PDB entry 8GCD | electron microscopy, 2.97 A resolution | chains A and B

== Chain A ==
Protein: Integrin alpha-IIb
From: Homo sapiens
UniProt: P08514 (ITA2B_HUMAN); residues -30 to 1008 here correspond to UniProt positions 1-1039 (UniProt number = residue number + 31)
Amino-acid sequence (1039 residues; each row starts with the number of its first residue; numbers below 1 keep their minus sign (Met-30 is residue -30)):
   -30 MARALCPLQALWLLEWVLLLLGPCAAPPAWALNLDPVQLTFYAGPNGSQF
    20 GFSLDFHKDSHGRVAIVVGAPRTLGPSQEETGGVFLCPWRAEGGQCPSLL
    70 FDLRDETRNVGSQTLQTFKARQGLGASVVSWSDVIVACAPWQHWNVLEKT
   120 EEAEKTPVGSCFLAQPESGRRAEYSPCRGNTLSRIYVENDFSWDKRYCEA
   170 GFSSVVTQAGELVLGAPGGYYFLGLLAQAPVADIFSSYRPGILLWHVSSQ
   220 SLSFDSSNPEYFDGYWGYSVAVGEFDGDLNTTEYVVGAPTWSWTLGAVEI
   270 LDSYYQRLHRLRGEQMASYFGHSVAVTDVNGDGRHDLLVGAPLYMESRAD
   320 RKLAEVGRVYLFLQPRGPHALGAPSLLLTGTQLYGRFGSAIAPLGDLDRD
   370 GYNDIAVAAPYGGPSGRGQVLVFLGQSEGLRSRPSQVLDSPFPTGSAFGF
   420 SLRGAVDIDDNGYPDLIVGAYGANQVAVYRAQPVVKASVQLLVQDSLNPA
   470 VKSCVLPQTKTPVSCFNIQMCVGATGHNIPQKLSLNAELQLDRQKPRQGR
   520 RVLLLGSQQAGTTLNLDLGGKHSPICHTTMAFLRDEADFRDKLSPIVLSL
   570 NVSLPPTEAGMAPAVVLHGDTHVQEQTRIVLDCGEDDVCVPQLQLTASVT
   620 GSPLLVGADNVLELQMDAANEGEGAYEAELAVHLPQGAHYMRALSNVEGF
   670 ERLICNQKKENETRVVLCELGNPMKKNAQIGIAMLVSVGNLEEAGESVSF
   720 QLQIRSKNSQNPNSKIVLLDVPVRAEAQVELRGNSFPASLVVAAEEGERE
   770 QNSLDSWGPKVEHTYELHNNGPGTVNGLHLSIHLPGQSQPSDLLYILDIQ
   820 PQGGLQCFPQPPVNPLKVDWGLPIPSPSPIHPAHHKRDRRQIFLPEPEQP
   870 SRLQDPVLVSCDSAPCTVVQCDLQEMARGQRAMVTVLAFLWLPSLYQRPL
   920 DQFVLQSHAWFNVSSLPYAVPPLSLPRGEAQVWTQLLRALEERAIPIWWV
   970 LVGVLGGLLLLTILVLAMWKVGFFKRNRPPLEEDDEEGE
Unresolved in the structure: -30 to 0, 764-774, 839-873, 986-1008
Disulfides: Cys56-Cys65, Cys107-Cys130, Cys146-Cys167, Cys473-Cys484, Cys490-Cys545, Cys602-Cys608, Cys674-Cys687, Cys826-Cys890, Cys880-Cys885
Covalent attachments: N-acetylglucosamine (NAG) linked to Asn15, Asn249, Asn570
Bound ions: Ca2+ site 1: Glu243, Asp245, Asp247, Thr250, Glu252; Ca2+ site 2: Asp297, Asn299, Asp301, Arg303, Asp305; Ca2+ site 3: Asp365, Asp367, Asp369, Tyr371, Asp373; Ca2+ site 4: Asp426, Asp428, Asn430, Tyr432, Asp434; Ca2+ site 5: Cys602, Asp605, Glu642
Swiss-Prot annotation at these positions:
  - motif: Gly991 to Arg995 (GFFKR motif)
  - binding site (Ca(2+)): Glu243, Asp245, Asp247, Thr250, Glu252, Asp297, Asn299, Asp301, Arg303, Asp305, Asp365, Asp367, Asp369, Tyr371, Asp373, Asp426, Asp428, Asn430, Tyr432, Asp434
  - modified residue: Gln860 (Pyrrolidone carboxylic acid)
  - glycosylation: Asn15 (N-linked (GlcNAc...) asparagine), Asn249 (N-linked (GlcNAc...) asparagine), Asn570 (N-linked (GlcNAc...) asparagine), Asn680 (N-linked (GlcNAc...) asparagine), Ile843 (O-linked (GalNAc...) serine), Ser847 (O-linked (GalNAc...) serine), Asn931 (N-linked (GlcNAc...) asparagine)
Reported in the primary citation:
  - post-translational modification sites: Asn931

== Chain B ==
Protein: Integrin beta-3
From: Homo sapiens
UniProt: P05106 (ITB3_HUMAN); residues -25 to 762 here correspond to UniProt positions 1-788 (UniProt number = residue number + 26)
Amino-acid sequence (788 residues; row label = number of the first residue in the row; numbers below 1 keep their minus sign (Met-25 is residue -25)):
   -25 MRARPRPRPLWATVLALGALAGVGVGGPNICTTRGVSSCQQCLAVSPMCA
    25 WCSDEALPLGSPRCDLKENLLKDNCAPESIEFPVSEARVLEDRPLSDKGS
    75 GDSSQVTQVSPQRIALRLRPDDSKNFSIQVRQVEDYPVDIYYLMDLSYSM
   125 KDDLWSIQNLGTKLATQMRKLTSNLRIGFGAFVDKPVSPYMYISPPEALE
   175 NPCYDMKTTCLPMFGYKHVLTLTDQVTRFNEEVKKQSVSRNRDAPEGGFD
   225 AIMQATVCDEKIGWRNDASHLLVFTTDAKTHIALDGRLAGIVQPNDGQCH
   275 VGSDNHYSASTTMDYPSLGLMTEKLSQKNINLIFAVTENVVNLYQNYSEL
   325 IPGTTVGVLSMDSSNVLQLIVDAYGKIRSKVELEVRDLPEELSLSFNATC
   375 LNNEVIPGLKSCMGLKIGDTVSFSIEAKVRGCPQEKEKSFTIKPVGFKDS
   425 LIVQVTFDCDCACQAQAEPNSHRCNNGNGTFECGVCRCGPGWLGSQCECS
   475 EEDYRPSQQDECSPREGQPVCSQRGECLCGQCVCHSSDFGKITGKYCECD
   525 DFSCVRYKGEMCSGHGQCSCGDCLCDSDWTGYYCNCTTRTDTCMSSNGLL
   575 CSGRGKCECGSCVCIQPGSYGDTCEKCPTCPDACTFKKECVECKKFDRGA
   625 LHDENTCNRYCRDEIESVKELKDTGKDAVNCTYKNEDDCVVRFQYYEDSS
   675 GKSILYVVEEPECPKGPDILVVLLSVMGAILLIGLAALLIWKLLITIHDR
   725 KEFAKFEEERARAKWDTANNPLYKEATSTFTNITYRGT
Unresolved in the structure: -25 to 0, 75-78, 477-482, 688-692, 713-762
Disulfides: Cys5-Cys23, Cys13-Cys435, Cys16-Cys38, Cys26-Cys49, Cys177-Cys184, Cys232-Cys273, Cys374-Cys386, Cys406-Cys433, Cys437-Cys457, Cys448-Cys460, Cys462-Cys471, Cys473-Cys503, Cys486-Cys501, Cys495-Cys506, Cys508-Cys521, Cys523-Cys544, Cys528-Cys542, Cys536-Cys547, Cys549-Cys558, Cys560-Cys583, Cys567-Cys581, Cys575-Cys586, Cys588-Cys598, Cys601-Cys604, Cys608-Cys655, Cys614-Cys635, Cys617-Cys631, Cys663-Cys687
Covalent attachments: N-acetylglucosamine (NAG) linked to Asn99, Asn371, Asn559; glycan linked to Asn320
Bound ions: Mg2+: Ser123, Glu220; Ca2+ site 1: Ser123, Asp126, Met335; Ca2+ site 2: Asp158, Asp217, Pro219
Swiss-Prot annotation at these positions:
  - region: Cys177 to Cys184 (Involved in CX3CL1-, NRG1-, FGF1- and IGF1-binding), Gln267 to Met287 (CX3CL1-binding)
  - motif: Thr751 to Ile757 (LIR)
  - binding site (Mg(2+)): Ser121, Ser123, Glu220
  - binding site (Ca(2+)): Ser123, Asp126, Asp127, Asp158, Asn215, Asp217, Pro219, Glu220, Asp251, Met335
  - modified residue: Thr741 (Phosphothreonine), Tyr747 (Phosphotyrosine), Thr753 (Phosphothreonine), Tyr759 (Phosphotyrosine)
  - glycosylation (N-linked (GlcNAc...) asparagine): Asn99, Asn320, Asn371, Asn452, Asn559, Asn654
Reported in the primary citation:
  - post-translational modification sites: Asn320

== How chain A and chain B interact ==
Residue-residue contacts (84):
  Phe21(A) with Arg261(B); Val266(B), hydrophobic
  Trp110(A) with Arg261(B); Leu262(B), hydrogen bond (side chain-backbone); Gly264(B)
  His112(A) with Ser162(B); Ile167(B)
  Glu121(A) with Ser168(B)
  Glu123(A) with Ser168(B)
  Lys124(A) with Ile167(B); Ser168(B), hydrogen bond (backbone-side chain)
  Tyr166(A) with Arg216(B), hydrogen bond
  Glu168(A) with Leu262(B)
  Phe171(A) with Arg261(B)
  Pro186(A) with Leu262(B), hydrophobic
  Tyr190(A) with Arg216(B), hydrogen bond (side chain-backbone)
  Phe191(A) with Pro163(B); Asp217(B)
  Asp232(A) with Pro219(B); Lys253(B), salt bridge
  Tyr234(A) with His255(B); Asp259(B)
  Tyr237(A) with Leu258(B), hydrogen bond (side chain-backbone); Arg261(B); Leu262(B), hydrophobic
  Trp262(A) with Lys253(B)
  Thr263(A) with Tyr321(B), hydrogen bond
  Met285(A) with Leu317(B), hydrophobic; Tyr321(B), hydrophobic
  Ala286(A) with Ile256(B), hydrophobic
  Tyr288(A) with Ile256(B), hydrophobic; Ala257(B); Leu258(B), hydrogen bond (side chain-backbone); Asp259(B), hydrogen bond
  Leu312(A) with Ala257(B), hydrophobic
  Met314(A) with Leu292(B), hydrophobic; Gly293(B)
  Asp319(A) with Val359(B); Asp361(B); Leu362(B)
  Arg320(A) with Gly293(B); Thr296(B); Glu297(B)
  Glu324(A) with Ser291(B), hydrogen bond; Gly293(B), hydrogen bond (side chain-backbone)
  Tyr353(A) with Gly293(B); Leu294(B), hydrophobic; Glu297(B), hydrogen bond
  Arg355(A) with Leu258(B); Pro268(B)
  Tyr380(A) with Pro268(B)
  Phe419(A) with Arg261(B)
  Tyr440(A) with Val266(B), hydrogen bond (side chain-backbone)
  Gln513(A) with Glu500(B); His509(B)
  Lys514(A) with Glu500(B)
  Gln517(A) with Glu475(B)
  Asp557(A) with Glu475(B)
  Arg559(A) with Glu475(B); Glu476(B), salt bridge; Gln483(B), hydrogen bond
  Leu562(A) with Gln497(B)
  Pro564(A) with Gln497(B)
  Met660(A) with Tyr557(B)
  Arg661(A) with Tyr557(B), hydrogen bond
  Arg671(A) with Ser527(B), hydrogen bond (side chain-backbone); Gly545(B), hydrogen bond (side chain-backbone); Asp546(B), salt bridge; Tyr556(B)
  Asn691(A) with Gln497(B)
  Arg751(A) with Thr603(B), hydrogen bond
  Asn753(A) with Thr603(B)
  Ser754(A) with Asp606(B)
  Phe755(A) with Asp606(B)
  Pro756(A) with Asp606(B)
  Val760(A) with Thr656(B)
  Glu785(A) with Tyr594(B)
  Arg957(A) with Lys658(B), hydrogen bond (backbone-side chain)
  Ala958(A) with Lys658(B)
  Ala963(A) with Ile693(B)
  Ile964(A) with Ile693(B)
  Pro965(A) with Ile693(B); Val696(B); Leu697(B), hydrophobic
Also at the interface, not in a pair above, chain A (70 interface residues in all): Gln18, Phe231, Thr259, His291, Pro311, Ala318, Lys321, Leu322, Arg402, Ala556, Ser563, Glu749, Gly752, Ala757, Thr783, Leu959, Val969
Also at the interface, not in a pair above, chain B (62 interface residues in all): Pro169, Ala218, Ala263, Asn320, Leu324, Lys384, Cys528, Val529, Gly533, Asp565, Pro591, Pro602, Pro605, Val700

== Summary ==
The interface between chain A and chain B involves 70 residues on one side and 62 on the other; the contacts
include 18 hydrogen bonds and 3 salt bridges. Polar contacts include Asp232(A)-Lys253(B), Arg559(A)-Glu476(B)
and Arg671(A)-Asp546(B). N-acetylglucosamine is covalently linked to Asn15(A), Asn249(A) and Asn570(A). From
the paper: modification sites Asn931(A) and Asn320(B).
Here chain A is Integrin alpha-IIb and chain B is Integrin beta-3, both from Homo sapiens. Entry 8GCD (Full
length Integrin AlphaIIbBeta3 in inactive state) was determined by electron microscopy (same publication as
8GCE).
